PDB entry 8XQ4 | electron microscopy, 3.21 A resolution | chain A

# Chain A
Protein: Sperm-specific sodium proton exchanger
Source organism: Strongylocentrotus purpuratus
UniProtKB: A3RL54 (A3RL54_STRPU); residue numbers follow UniProt; this construct covers 30-1325
Sequence (1308 residues; each row starts with the number of its first residue):
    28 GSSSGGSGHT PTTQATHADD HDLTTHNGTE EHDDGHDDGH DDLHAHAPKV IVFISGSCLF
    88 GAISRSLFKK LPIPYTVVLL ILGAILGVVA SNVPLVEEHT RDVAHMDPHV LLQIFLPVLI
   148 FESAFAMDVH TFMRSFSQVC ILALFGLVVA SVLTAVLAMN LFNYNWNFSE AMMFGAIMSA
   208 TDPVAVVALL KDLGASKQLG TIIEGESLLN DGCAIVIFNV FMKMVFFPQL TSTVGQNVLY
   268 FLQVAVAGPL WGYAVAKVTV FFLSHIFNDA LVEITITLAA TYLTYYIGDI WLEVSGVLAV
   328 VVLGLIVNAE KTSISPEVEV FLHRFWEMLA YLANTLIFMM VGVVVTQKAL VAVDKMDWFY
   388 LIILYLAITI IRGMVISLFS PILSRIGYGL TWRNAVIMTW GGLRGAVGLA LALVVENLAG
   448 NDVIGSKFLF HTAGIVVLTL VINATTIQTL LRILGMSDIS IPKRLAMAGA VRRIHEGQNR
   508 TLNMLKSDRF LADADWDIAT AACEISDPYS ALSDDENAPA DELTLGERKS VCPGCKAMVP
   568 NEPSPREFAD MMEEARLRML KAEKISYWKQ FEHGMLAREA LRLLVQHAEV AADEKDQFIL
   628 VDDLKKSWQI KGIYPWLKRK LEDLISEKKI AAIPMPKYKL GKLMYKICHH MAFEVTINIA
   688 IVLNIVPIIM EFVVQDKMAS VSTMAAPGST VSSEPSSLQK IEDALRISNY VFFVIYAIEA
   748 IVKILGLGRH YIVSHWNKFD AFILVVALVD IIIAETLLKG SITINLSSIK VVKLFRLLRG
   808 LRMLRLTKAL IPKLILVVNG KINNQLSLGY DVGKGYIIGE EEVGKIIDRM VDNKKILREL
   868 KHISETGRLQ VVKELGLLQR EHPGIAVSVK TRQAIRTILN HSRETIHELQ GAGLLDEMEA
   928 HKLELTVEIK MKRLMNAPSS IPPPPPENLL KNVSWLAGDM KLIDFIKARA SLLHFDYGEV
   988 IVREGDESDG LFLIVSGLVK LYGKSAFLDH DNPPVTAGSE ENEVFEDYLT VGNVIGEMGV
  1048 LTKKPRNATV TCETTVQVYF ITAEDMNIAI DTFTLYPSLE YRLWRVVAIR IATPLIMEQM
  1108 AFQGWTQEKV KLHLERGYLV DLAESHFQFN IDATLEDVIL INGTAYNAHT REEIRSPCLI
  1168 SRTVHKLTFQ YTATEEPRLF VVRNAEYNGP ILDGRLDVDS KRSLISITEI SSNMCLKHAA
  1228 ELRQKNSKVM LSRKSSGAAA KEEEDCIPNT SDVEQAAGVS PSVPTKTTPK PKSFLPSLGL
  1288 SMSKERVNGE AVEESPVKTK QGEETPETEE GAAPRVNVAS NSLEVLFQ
Disordered / not traced: 28-73, 538-546, 654-669, 706-725, 785-796, 1012-1030, 1194-1335
Sequence notes: expression tag (28-29, 1326-1335)
UniProt features mapped onto this chain:
  - region: Arg605 to Asp620 (Interacts with the transport core domain)
  - motif: Asn237, Asp238 (Essential for sodium:proton exchange)
  - binding site (a 1,2-diacylglycero-3-phosphate): His73
  - binding site (3',5'-cyclic AMP): Gly1043, Met1045, Gly1046, Arg1053, Asn1054
  - binding site (3',5'-cyclic GMP): Gly1043, Glu1044, Met1045, Arg1053, Asn1054
  - site: Arg803 (Contributes one equivalent gating charge)

# Overview
Curated annotation (UniProt) lists residue binding 1,2-diacylglycero-3-phosphate His73, 5 residues binding
3',5'-cyclic AMP and 5 residues binding 3',5'-cyclic GMP.
Chain A is Sperm-specific sodium proton exchanger (Strongylocentrotus purpuratus); the structure, Structure of
the sea urchin spSLC9C1 in state-2 w/o cAMP protomer, was determined by electron microscopy, deposited
together with 8XPQ, 8XQ7, 8XQ8, 8XQ9 and 8XQA.
